1HTV - chains F and H of the 12 polymer chains in the assembly; structure by X-ray diffraction, 1.90 A resolution.

Chain F:
Molecule: Insulin
From: Homo sapiens
Notes: fragment: insulin b chain
UniProt: P01308 (INS_HUMAN); residues 601-627 here correspond to UniProt positions 25-51 (UniProt number = residue number - 576)
Amino-acid sequence (27 residues; numbered 601 to 627; the number before each row is that of its first residue):
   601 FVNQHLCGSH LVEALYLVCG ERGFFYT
Ion coordination: Zn2+: His610 (shared with 1 residue of chain B; 1 residue of chain J)

Chain H:
Molecule: Insulin
From: Homo sapiens
Notes: fragment: insulin b chain
UniProt: P01308 (INS_HUMAN); residues 801-827 here correspond to UniProt positions 25-51 (UniProt number = residue number - 776)
Amino-acid sequence (27 residues; numbered 801 to 827; the number before each row is that of its first residue):
   801 FVNQHLCGSH LVEALYLVCG ERGFFYT

Chain F / chain H interface:
Residue-residue contacts (21):
  Gly608(F) - Tyr816(H)
  Ser609(F) - Glu813(H)
  Ser609(F) - Tyr816(H)
  Val612(F) - Val812(H)
  Val612(F) - Tyr816(H)  hydrophobic
  Glu613(F) - Glu813(H)
  Tyr616(F) - Gly808(H)
  Tyr616(F) - Ser809(H)
  Tyr616(F) - Tyr826(H)  hydrophobic
  Glu621(F) - Tyr826(H)  hydrogen bond
  Gly623(F) - Tyr826(H)
  Phe624(F) - Phe824(H)  hydrophobic
  Phe624(F) - Phe825(H)
  Phe624(F) - Tyr826(H)  hydrogen bond (backbone-backbone)
  Phe625(F) - Phe824(H)
  Phe625(F) - Phe825(H)  hydrophobic
  Tyr626(F) - Tyr816(H)
  Tyr626(F) - Gly820(H)
  Tyr626(F) - Glu821(H)  hydrogen bond
  Tyr626(F) - Gly823(H)
  Tyr626(F) - Phe824(H)  hydrogen bond (backbone-backbone)
Also at the interface, not in a pair above, chain F (12 interface residues in all): Gly620, Arg622
Also at the interface, not in a pair above, chain H (12 interface residues in all): Thr827

In short:
The chain F/chain H interface involves 12 residues from each chain; the contacts include 4 hydrogen bonds.
Polar contacts include Glu621(F)-Tyr826(H), Tyr626(F)-Glu821(H) and Phe624(F)-Tyr826(H).
Both chains are Insulin (Homo sapiens). Entry 1HTV (Crystal structure of destripeptide (B28-B30) insulin) was
determined by X-ray diffraction.
